9ICX - chains T and A of the 3 polymer chains in the assembly; structure by X-ray diffraction, 2.60 A resolution.

Chain T:
Molecule: 6-nt DNA strand
Sequence (6 nucleotides; row label = number of the first residue in the row):
     2 CATCTG

Chain A:
Molecule: Protein (DNA polymerase beta (e.c.2.7.7.7))
Source organism: Homo sapiens
UniProtKB: P06746 (DPOB_HUMAN); residues 2-335 here correspond to UniProt positions 1-334 (UniProt number = residue number - 1)
Sequence (335 residues; row label = number of the first residue in the row):
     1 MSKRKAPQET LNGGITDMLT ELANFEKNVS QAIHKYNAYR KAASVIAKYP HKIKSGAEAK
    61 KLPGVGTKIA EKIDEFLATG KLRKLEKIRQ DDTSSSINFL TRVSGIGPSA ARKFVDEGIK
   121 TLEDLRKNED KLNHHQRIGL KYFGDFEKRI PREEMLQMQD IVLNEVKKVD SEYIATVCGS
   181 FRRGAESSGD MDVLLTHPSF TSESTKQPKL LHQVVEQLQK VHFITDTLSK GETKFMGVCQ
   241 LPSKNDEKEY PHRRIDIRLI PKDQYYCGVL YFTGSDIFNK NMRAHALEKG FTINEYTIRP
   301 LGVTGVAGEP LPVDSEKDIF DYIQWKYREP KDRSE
Not modelled in the structure: 1-8
Swiss-Prot annotation at these positions:
  - binding site (K(+)): Lys-61
  - binding site (Na(+)): Lys-61
Ion coordination: Na+ site 1 near Leu-62 (its only coordinating residue here); Na+ site 2: Thr-101, Val-103, Ile-106 (shared with 1 residue of chain P)

How chain T and chain A interact:
Residue-residue contacts - 11 pairs, chain T then chain A:
  DC2(T) / Tyr-296(A)  sugar contact
  DA3(T) / Thr-233(A)  phosphate contact
  DA3(T) / Lys-234(A)  phosphate contact
  DT4(T) / Ser-229(A)  phosphate contact
  DT4(T) / Lys-230(A)  phosphate contact
  DT4(T) / Gly-231(A)  phosphate contact
  DT4(T) / Glu-232(A)  hydrogen bond to the phosphate
  DT4(T) / Thr-233(A)  hydrogen bond to the phosphate
  DT4(T) / Lys-234(A)  hydrogen bond to the phosphate
  DC5(T) / Ser-229(A)  sugar contact
  DC5(T) / Lys-230(A)  hydrogen bond to the phosphate
Also at the interface, not in a pair above, chain T (5 interface residues in all): DT6
Also at the interface, not in a pair above, chain A (8 interface residues in all): Asn-133

Summary:
Chain T and chain A form an interface of 5 and 8 residues respectively, with 4 hydrogen bonds. Polar contacts
include DT4(T)/Glu-232(A), DT4(T)/Thr-233(A) and DT4(T)/Lys-234(A). UniProt lists K+-binding residue Lys-61(A)
and Na+-binding residue Lys-61(A) on chain A.
Chain T is a 6-nt DNA strand and chain A is Protein (DNA polymerase beta (e.c.2.7.7.7)) (Homo sapiens); the
structure, DNA polymerase beta (pol B) (e.c.2.7.7.7) complexed with six base pairs of DNA (non gapped DNA ...,
was determined by X-ray diffraction (same publication as 9ICM, 9ICW and 9ICY).
